PDB entry 5OPJ | X-ray diffraction, 2.05 A resolution | chain A

Chain A:
Molecule: Rhamnogalacturonan lyase
From: Bacteroides thetaiotaomicron
UniProt: A0A1H7THV3 (A0A1H7THV3_BACT4); the author numbering skips numbers that UniProt does not, so the offset changes along the chain: 1-23 = UniProt 1-23; 26-804 = UniProt 24-802
Sequence (802 residues; row label = number of the first residue in the row; note: 2 numbers in that range are skipped by the numbering (no residue carries them; nothing is unmodelled there)):
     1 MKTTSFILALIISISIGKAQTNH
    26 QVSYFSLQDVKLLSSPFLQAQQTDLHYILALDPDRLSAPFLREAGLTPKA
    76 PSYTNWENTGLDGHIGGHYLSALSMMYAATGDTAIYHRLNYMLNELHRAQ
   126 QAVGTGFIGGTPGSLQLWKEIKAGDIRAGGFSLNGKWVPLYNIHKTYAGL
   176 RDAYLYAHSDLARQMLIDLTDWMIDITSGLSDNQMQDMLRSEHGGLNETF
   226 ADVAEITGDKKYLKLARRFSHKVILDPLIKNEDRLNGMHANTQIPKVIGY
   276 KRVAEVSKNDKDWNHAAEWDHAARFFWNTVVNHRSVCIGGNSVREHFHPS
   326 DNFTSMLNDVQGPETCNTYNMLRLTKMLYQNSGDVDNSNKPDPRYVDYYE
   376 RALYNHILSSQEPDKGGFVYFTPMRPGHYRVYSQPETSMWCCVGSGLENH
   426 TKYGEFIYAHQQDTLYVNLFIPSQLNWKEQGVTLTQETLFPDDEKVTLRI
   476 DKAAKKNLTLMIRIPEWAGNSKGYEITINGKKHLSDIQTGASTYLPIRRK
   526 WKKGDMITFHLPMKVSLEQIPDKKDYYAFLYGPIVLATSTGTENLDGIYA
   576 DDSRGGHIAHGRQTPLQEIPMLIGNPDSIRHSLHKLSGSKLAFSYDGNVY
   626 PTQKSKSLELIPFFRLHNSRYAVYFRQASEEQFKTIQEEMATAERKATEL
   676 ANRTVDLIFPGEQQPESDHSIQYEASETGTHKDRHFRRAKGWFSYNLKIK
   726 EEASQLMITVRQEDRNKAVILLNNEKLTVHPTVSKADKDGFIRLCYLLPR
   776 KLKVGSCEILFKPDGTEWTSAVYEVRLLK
Not modelled in the structure: 1-22, 494-498, 629-631
Differences from the reference sequence: conflict Arg670 (Gln668 in A0A1H7THV3), Glu674 (Asp672 in A0A1H7THV3)
Modified residues: Mse1 (selenomethionine); Mse100, Mse101, Mse117, Mse190, Mse198, Mse210, Mse213, Mse263, Mse331, Mse346, Mse352, Mse399, Mse414, Mse486, Mse531, Mse538, Mse596, Mse665, Mse732 (selenomethionine; parent Met)
Bound ions: Zn2+: Glu339, Cys341, Cys416, Cys417
Small-molecule neighbours: alpha-L-arabinofuranose (AHR): Trp81, Trp162, Val163, Tyr166, Glu217, His264, Asn266, Thr267, Glu320, Glu339, Tyr395, Cys416, Gln688, Gln689

Overview:
Ligands of chain A: alpha-L-arabinofuranose. The Zn2+ site is built by Glu339, Cys341, Cys416 and Cys417.
Chain A is Rhamnogalacturonan lyase (Bacteroides thetaiotaomicron); the structure, Beta-L-arabinofuranosidase,
was determined by X-ray diffraction (same publication as 5OLP, 5OLQ, 5OLR and 5OLS).
